PDB entry 6LTO | electron microscopy, 3.10 A resolution | chains B and C of the 7 polymer chains in the assembly

== Chain B (and C) ==
Molecule: Pannexin-1
Organism: Homo sapiens
Notes: chain C of this document is another copy of the same molecule, construct and numbering; everything in this record applies to it too
UniProt: Q96RD7 (PANX1_HUMAN); residues 1-426 here = UniProt positions 1-426
Amino-acid sequence (436 residues; each row starts with the number of its first residue):
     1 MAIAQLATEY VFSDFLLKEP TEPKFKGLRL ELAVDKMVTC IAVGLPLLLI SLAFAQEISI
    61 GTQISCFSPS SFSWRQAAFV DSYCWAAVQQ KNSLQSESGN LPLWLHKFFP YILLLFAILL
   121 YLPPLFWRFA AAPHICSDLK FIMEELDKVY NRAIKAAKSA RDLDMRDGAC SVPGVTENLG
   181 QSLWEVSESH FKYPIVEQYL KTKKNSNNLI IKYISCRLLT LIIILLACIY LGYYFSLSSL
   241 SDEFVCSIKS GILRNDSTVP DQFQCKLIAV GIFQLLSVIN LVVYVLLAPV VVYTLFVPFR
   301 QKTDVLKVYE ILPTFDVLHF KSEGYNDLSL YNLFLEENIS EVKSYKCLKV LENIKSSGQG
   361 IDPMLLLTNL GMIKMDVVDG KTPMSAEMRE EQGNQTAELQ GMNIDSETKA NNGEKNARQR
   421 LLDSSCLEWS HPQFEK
Not modelled in the structure: 1-11, 159-193, 355-436
Sequence notes: expression tag (427-436)
Disulfides: Cys-66/Cys-265, Cys-84/Cys-246
Curated features (UniProtKB/Swiss-Prot):
  - site: Asp-376 to Asp-379 (Cleavage)
  - modified residue: Cys-40 (S-nitrosocysteine), Tyr-199 (Phosphotyrosine), Cys-347 (S-nitrosocysteine)
  - glycosylation: Asn-255 (N-linked (GlcNAc...) asparagine)
  - natural variant: Thr-21 to Pro-23 (deletion: In OZEMA7), Arg-217 (R217H: Found in a patient with primary ovarian failure with intellectual disability and sensorineural hearing loss; uncertain significance), Ile-272 (I272V: No change in glycosylation pattern), Lys-346 (K346E: In OZEMA7), Cys-347 (C347S: In OZEMA7), Gln-392 to Cys-426 (deletion: In OZEMA7)
  - mutagenesis: Trp-74 (W74A: No effect on voltage-dependence. Altered anion selectivity with equal permeability for iodide and choride), Arg-75 (R75E: Loss of voltage-dependence and anion selectivity. Strong increase in permeability of sodium over chloride), Asp-164 to Asp-167 (Not cleaved by CASP3 or CASP7), Asn-255 (N255A: Impaired glycosylation. Forms gap junctions by 2 hemichannels; N255Q: Impaired glycosylation. Loss of GLY1 and GLY2 forms. No effect on oocyte survival. Located in the cytoplasm ...), Asn-338 (N338Q: Impaired glycosylation; loss of GLY2 form; oocyte death), Asp-376 to Asp-379 (Not cleaved by CASP3 or CASP7. Reduces channel activation), Asp-379 (D379A: No effect on cell membrane location. Decreased levels of pro-IL1B upon LPS priming and ATP stimulation. Attenuated pyroptotic cell death induced by LPS and ATP), Asn-394 (N394Q: No change in glycosylation pattern), Ser-424 (S424A: No effect on cell membrane location. Promoted pyroptotic cell death induced by LPS and ATP)
From the paper describing this entry:
  - post-translational modification sites: Tyr-309 (citing earlier work)

== Interface between chain B and chain C ==
Residue-residue contacts (45; chain B residue first):
  Glu-22(B) with Glu-19(C); Thr-21(C)
  Glu-57(B) with Ser-59(C), hydrogen bond; Ile-60(C)
  Ile-58(B) with Ser-59(C)
  Thr-62(B) with Ile-60(C)
  Gln-63(B) with Ile-60(C)
  Trp-74(B) with Trp-74(C)
  Arg-75(B) with Trp-74(C); Ala-77(C); Asp-81(C), salt bridge
  Gln-76(B) with Phe-67(C); Ser-68(C); Ser-70(C)
  Phe-79(B) with Ser-65(C); Cys-66(C); Phe-67(C), hydrophobic
  Ser-82(B) with Ser-65(C); Ile-268(C)
  Tyr-83(B) with Glu-243(C), hydrogen bond; Lys-266(C)
  Ala-86(B) with Lys-266(C); Ile-268(C)
  Gln-89(B) with Gly-271(C)
  Gln-90(B) with Lys-266(C)
  Phe-108(B) with Gly-271(C)
  Tyr-111(B) with Leu-52(C); Gln-56(C), hydrogen bond; Ile-272(C)
  Leu-114(B) with Leu-52(C), hydrophobic
  Pro-133(B) with Arg-29(C)
  Ser-137(B) with Ser-340(C), hydrogen bond (side chain-backbone); Lys-346(C)
  Glu-144(B) with Leu-16(C)
  Ile-195(B) with Val-350(C), hydrophobic
  Gln-198(B) with Ile-354(C)
  Thr-202(B) with Asn-353(C)
  Ser-250(B) with Glu-243(C), hydrogen bond; Gln-264(C)
  Gly-251(B) with Gln-264(C)
  Ile-252(B) with Val-245(C), hydrophobic; Gln-262(C); Gln-264(C), hydrogen bond (backbone-side chain)
  Leu-253(B) with Phe-67(C), hydrophobic
  Val-259(B) with Phe-67(C), hydrophobic
Other interface residues (no listed pair), chain B (34 interface residues in all): Ser-71, Phe-72, Asn-92, Trp-104, Lys-107, Phe-129
Other interface residues (no listed pair), chain C (37 interface residues in all): Ala-33, Pro-69, Ala-78, Leu-240, Asp-242, Phe-263, Leu-275, Leu-276

== In short ==
The interface between chain B and chain C involves 34 residues on one side and 37 on the other, with 6
hydrogen bonds and 1 salt bridge. Polar contacts include Arg-75(B)/Asp-81(C), Glu-57(B)/Ser-59(C) and
Tyr-83(B)/Glu-243(C). UniProt lists 14 mutagenesis sites on chain B. From the paper: a modification site at
Tyr-309(B).
Both chains are Pannexin-1 (Homo sapiens). Entry 6LTO (cryo-EM structure of full length human Pannexin1) was
determined by electron microscopy, deposited together with 6LTN.
